PDB entry 7VW7 | X-ray diffraction, 3.82 A resolution | chains B and F of the 8 polymer chains in the assembly

Chain B:
Name: V-type sodium ATPase catalytic subunit A
From: Enterococcus hirae
Notes: EC 7.1.2.2
Reference sequence: A0A1V8WY35 (A0A1V8WY35_ENTHR); numbering as in UniProt (aligned over 1-593)
Chain sequence (600 residues; numbered -6 to 593; the number before each row is that of its first residue; numbers below 1 keep their minus sign (Gly-6 is residue -6)):
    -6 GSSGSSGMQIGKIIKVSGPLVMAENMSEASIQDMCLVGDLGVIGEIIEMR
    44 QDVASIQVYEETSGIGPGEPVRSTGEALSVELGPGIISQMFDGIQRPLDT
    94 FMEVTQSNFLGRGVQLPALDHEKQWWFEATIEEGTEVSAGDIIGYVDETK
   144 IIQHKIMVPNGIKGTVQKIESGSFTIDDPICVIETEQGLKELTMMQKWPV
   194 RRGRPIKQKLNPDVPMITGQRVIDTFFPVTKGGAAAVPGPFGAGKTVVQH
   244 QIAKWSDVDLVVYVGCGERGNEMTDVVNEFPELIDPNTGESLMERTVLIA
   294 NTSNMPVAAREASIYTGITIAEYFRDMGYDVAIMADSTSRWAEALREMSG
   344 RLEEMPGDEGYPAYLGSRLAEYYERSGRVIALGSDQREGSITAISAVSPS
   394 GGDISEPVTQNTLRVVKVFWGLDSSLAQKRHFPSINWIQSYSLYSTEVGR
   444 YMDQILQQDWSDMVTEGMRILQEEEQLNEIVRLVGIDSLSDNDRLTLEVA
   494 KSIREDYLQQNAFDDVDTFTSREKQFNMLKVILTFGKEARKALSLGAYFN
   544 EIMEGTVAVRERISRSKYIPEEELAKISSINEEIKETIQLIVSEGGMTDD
Not modelled in the structure: 587-593
Modified residues: Mse1, Mse15, Mse19, Mse27, Mse42, Mse83, Mse95, Mse150, Mse187, Mse188, Mse209, Mse266, Mse286, Mse298, Mse320, Mse327, Mse341, Mse348, Mse445, Mse456, Mse461, Mse521, Mse546 (selenomethionine; parent Met); Mse590 (selenomethionine)
Sequence notes: expression tag (-6 to 0)
Ion coordination: Mg2+: Thr239 (together with ADP)
Small-molecule neighbours:
  - ADP (adenosine-5'-diphosphate): Pro233, Phe234, Gly235, Ala236, Gly237, Lys238, Thr239, Val240, Arg262, Glu265, Phe425, Pro426, Gln503, Asn504, Ala505, Phe506
  - tetrafluoroaluminate: Pro233, Phe234, Gly235, Lys238, Thr239, Glu261, Arg262, Glu265, Asp329, Ser391
From the paper describing this entry:
  - binding site for ADP: Gly235, Gly237, Lys238, Arg262, Phe425 (from molecular simulation)
  - binding site for tetrafluoroaluminate: Arg262 (from molecular simulation)

Chain F:
Name: V-type sodium ATPase subunit B
From: Enterococcus hirae
Reference sequence: A0A1V8XC32 (A0A1V8XC32_ENTHR); numbering as in UniProt (aligned over 1-458)
Chain sequence (465 residues; each row starts with the number of its first residue; numbers below 1 keep their minus sign (Gly-6 is residue -6)):
    -6 GSSGSSGMIKEYRTIKEVVGPLMAVEKVSGVKYEELIEVRMQNGEIRRGQ
    44 VLEVQEDKAMVQIFEGTSGINLKNSSVRFLGHPLQLGVSEDMIGRVFDGL
    94 GRPKDNGPEILPEKYLDINGEVINPIARDYPDEFIQTGISAIDHLNTLVR
   144 GQKLPVFSGSGLPHKELAAQIARQATVLDSSDDFAVVFAAIGITFEEAEF
   194 FMEDFRQTGAIDRSVMFMNLANDPAIERIATPRMALTAAEYLAYEKGMHV
   244 LVIMTDMTNYAEALREISAARREVPGRRGYPGYLYTNLATLFERAGRIRG
   294 LKGSVTQIPILTMPEDDKTHPIPDLTGYITEGQIILTRELYKSGIQPPID
   344 VLPSLSRLKDKGTGAGKTREDHAATMNQLFAAYAQGKQAKELAVVLGESA
   394 LSDIDKIYAKFAERFENEYVNQGFYTNRTITETLDLGWELLAMLPRTELK
   444 RIKDDLLDKYLPEGK
Not modelled in the structure: -6 to 0, 454-458
Modified residues: Mse1, Mse16, Mse34, Mse53, Mse85, Mse195, Mse209, Mse211, Mse227, Mse241, Mse247, Mse250, Mse306, Mse369, Mse436 (selenomethionine; parent Met)
Sequence notes: expression tag (-6 to 0)
Small-molecule neighbours:
  - ADP (adenosine-5'-diphosphate): Leu348, Ser349, Arg350, Lys352
  - tetrafluoroaluminate (ALF): Gly320, Tyr321, Thr323, Arg350
From the paper describing this entry:
  - binding site for tetrafluoroaluminate: Arg350

Interface between chain B and chain F:
Residue-residue contacts (50):
  Ser20(B) with Asn64(F), hydrogen bond (backbone-side chain); Lys66(F)
  Glu21(B) with Asn64(F), hydrogen bond (backbone-side chain)
  Ala22(B) with Asn64(F), hydrogen bond (backbone-side chain)
  Ser23(B) with Ile63(F); Asn64(F)
  Ile24(B) with Thr60(F); Gly62(F), hydrogen bond (backbone-backbone); Ile63(F), hydrogen bond (backbone-backbone)
  Gln25(B) with Thr60(F); Ser61(F); Gly62(F)
  Glu41(B) with Val11(F); Val12(F)
  Mse42(B) with Glu10(F); Val11(F), hydrogen bond (backbone-backbone); Leu65(F), hydrophobic
  Arg43(B) with Lys9(F); Glu10(F); Val12(F)
  Gln44(B) with Lys9(F), hydrogen bond (backbone-backbone)
  Lys202(B) with Phe188(F)
  Asn204(B) with Glu192(F)
  Pro205(B) with Glu189(F)
  Mse348(B) with Ala262(F)
  Asp351(B) with Arg258(F), salt bridge; Arg271(F)
  Ala356(B) with Arg258(F); Glu259(F); Ala262(F), hydrophobic
  Tyr357(B) with Glu259(F)
  Ser360(B) with Ala218(F); Glu259(F), hydrogen bond
  Ala363(B) with Ala214(F)
  Glu367(B) with Thr187(F); Phe188(F), hydrogen bond (side chain-backbone); Ala214(F); Asn215(F)
  Ser398(B) with Glu308(F)
  Gln403(B) with Glu308(F)
  Leu406(B) with Ser153(F)
  Arg407(B) with Ser153(F); Thr251(F); Asn252(F); Thr305(F)
  Val408(B) with Thr187(F)
  Lys410(B) with Glu189(F), salt bridge
  Tyr434(B) with Ser153(F)
  Leu436(B) with Gly154(F)
  Tyr437(B) with Glu189(F), hydrogen bond
Interface residues without a listed pair, chain B (35 interface residues in all): Leu203, Pro349, Gly350, Glu364, Asn404, Gln465
Interface residues without a listed pair, chain F (38 interface residues in all): Ile8, Gly13, Gln35, Arg221, Glu255, Arg265, Glu266, Gly272, Tyr334, Lys335

Summary:
35 residues of chain B and 38 residues of chain F are in contact, with 10 hydrogen bonds and 2 salt bridges.
Among the polar pairs are Asp351(B)-Arg258(F), Lys410(B)-Glu189(F) and Ser20(B)-Asn64(F). From the paper: a
binding site for ADP at Gly235(B), Gly237(B) and Lys238(B) among others; a binding site for
tetrafluoroaluminate at Arg262(B) and Arg350(F).
Chain B is V-type sodium ATPase catalytic subunit A and chain F is V-type sodium ATPase subunit B, both from
Enterococcus hirae; the structure, Crystal structure of the 2 ADP-AlF4-bound V1 complex, was determined by
X-ray diffraction.
